Entry 5AXW (X-ray diffraction, 2.70 A resolution); this record covers chains A and D of the 4 polymer chains in the assembly.

Chain A:
Protein: CRISPR-associated endonuclease Cas9
From: Staphylococcus aureus subsp. aureus
Notes: EC 3.1.-.-
UniProtKB: J7RUA5 (J7RUA5_STAAU); residue numbers follow UniProt; this construct covers 1-1053
Amino-acid sequence (1056 residues; numbered -2 to 1053; the number before each row is that of its first residue; numbers below 1 keep their minus sign (Gly-2 is residue -2)):
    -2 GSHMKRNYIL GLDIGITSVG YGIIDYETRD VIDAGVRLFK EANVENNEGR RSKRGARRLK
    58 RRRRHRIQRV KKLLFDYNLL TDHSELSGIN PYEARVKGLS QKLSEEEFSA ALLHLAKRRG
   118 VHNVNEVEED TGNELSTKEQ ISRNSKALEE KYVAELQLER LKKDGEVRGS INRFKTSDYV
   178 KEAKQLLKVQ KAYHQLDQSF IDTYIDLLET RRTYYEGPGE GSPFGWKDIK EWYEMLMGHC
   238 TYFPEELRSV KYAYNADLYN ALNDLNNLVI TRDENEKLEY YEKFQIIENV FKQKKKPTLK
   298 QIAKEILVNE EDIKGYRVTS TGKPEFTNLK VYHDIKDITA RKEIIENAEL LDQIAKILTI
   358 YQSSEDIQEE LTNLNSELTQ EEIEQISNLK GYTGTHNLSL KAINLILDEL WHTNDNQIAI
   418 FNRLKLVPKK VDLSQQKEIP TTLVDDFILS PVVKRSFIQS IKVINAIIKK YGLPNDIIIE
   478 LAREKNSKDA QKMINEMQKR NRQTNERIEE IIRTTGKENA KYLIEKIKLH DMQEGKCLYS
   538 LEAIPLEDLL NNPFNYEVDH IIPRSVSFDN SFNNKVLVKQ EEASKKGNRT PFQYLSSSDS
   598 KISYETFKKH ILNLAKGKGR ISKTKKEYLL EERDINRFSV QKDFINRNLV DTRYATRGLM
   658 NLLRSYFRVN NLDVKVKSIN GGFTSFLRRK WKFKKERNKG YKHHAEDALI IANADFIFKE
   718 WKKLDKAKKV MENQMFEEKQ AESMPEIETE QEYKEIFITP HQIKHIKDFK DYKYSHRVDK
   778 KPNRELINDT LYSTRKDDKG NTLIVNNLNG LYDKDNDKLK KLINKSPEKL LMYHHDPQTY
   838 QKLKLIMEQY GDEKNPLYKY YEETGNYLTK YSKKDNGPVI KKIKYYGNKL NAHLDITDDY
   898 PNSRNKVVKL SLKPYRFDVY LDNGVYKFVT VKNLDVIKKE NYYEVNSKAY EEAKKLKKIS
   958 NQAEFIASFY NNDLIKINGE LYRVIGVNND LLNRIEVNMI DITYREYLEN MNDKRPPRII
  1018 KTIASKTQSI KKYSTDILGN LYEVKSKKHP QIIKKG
Unresolved in the structure: -2 to 2, 734-740, 1053
Differences from the reference sequence: expression tag (-2 to 0); engineered mutation Ala580 (Asn in J7RUA5), Ala946 (Cys in J7RUA5)
Swiss-Prot annotation at these positions:
  - region (PAM substrate-binding): Tyr882 to Ala889, Asn985 to Glu993
  - active site: Asp10 (For RuvC-like nuclease domain), His557 (Proton acceptor for HNH nuclease domain)
  - binding site (Mg(2+)): Asp10, Glu477, Glu481, His701
  - binding site (RNA): Tyr789
  - mutagenesis: Asp10 (D10A: Target DNA not cleaved), Glu477 (E477A: Target DNA not cleaved), His557 (H557A: Target DNA not cleaved), His701 (H701A: Target DNA not cleaved), Asp704 (D704A: Target DNA not cleaved), Thr787 (T787A: 60% target DNA cleaved), Asn985 (N985A: 40% target DNA cleaved), Asn986 (N986A: 75% target DNA cleaved), Arg991 (R991A: 20% target DNA cleaved), Glu993 (E993A: 50% target DNA cleaved), Arg1015 (R1015A: 5% target DNA cleaved)
Metal / ion sites: Na+ site 1: Glu231, Met232, Met234; Na+ site 2: Tyr389, Thr390; Na+ site 3: Leu592, Ser594, Ile599
From the paper describing this entry:
  - binding site for the 8-nt DNA strand (chain D): Asn985, Asn986, Arg991, Arg1015
  - contacts within the chain: Glu993-Arg1015 (salt bridge)
  - mutagenesis - T787A, N985A, N986A, R991A, E993A, R1015A: decreased catalytic activity
  - mutagenesis - D10A, E477A, H557A, N580A, H701A, D704A: abolished catalytic activity
  - mutagenesis - C946A: unchanged catalytic activity

Chain D:
Molecule: 8-nt DNA strand
Sequence (8 nucleotides; each row starts with the number of its first residue):
     1 TTGGGTAG

How chain A and chain D interact:
Pairs across the interface - 26 pairs, chain A then chain D:
  Asn885(A) with DG5(D), phosphate contact; DT6(D), sugar contact
  Lys886(A) with DG5(D), sugar contact; DT6(D), hydrogen bond to the phosphate
  Asn888(A) with DG5(D), phosphate contact
  Ala889(A) with DG4(D), phosphate contact; DG5(D), hydrogen bond to the phosphate
  Ser908(A) with DG3(D), hydrogen bond to the sugar; DG4(D), phosphate contact
  Leu909(A) with DG3(D), hydrogen bond to the phosphate; DG4(D), hydrogen bond to the phosphate
  Lys910(A) with DG3(D), phosphate contact
  Pro911(A) with DG3(D), phosphate contact
  Ile982(A) with DT2(D), phosphate contact
  Asn985(A) with DG3(D), sugar contact; DG4(D), hydrogen bond to the base
  Asn986(A) with DG4(D), sugar contact; DG5(D), phosphate contact
  Leu989(A) with DT6(D), base contact
  Arg991(A) with DG5(D), base contact; DT6(D), hydrogen bond to the base
  Glu993(A) with DT2(D), sugar contact
  Arg1002(A) with DT1(D), phosphate contact
  Arg1015(A) with DT2(D), base contact; DG3(D), hydrogen bond to the base; DG4(D), hydrogen bond to the base
Interface residues without a listed pair, chain A (17 interface residues in all): Val984

In short:
The interface between chain A and chain D involves 17 residues on one side and 6 on the other; the contacts
include 9 hydrogen bonds. Among the polar pairs are Asn985(A)-DG4(D), Arg991(A)-DT6(D) and Arg1015(A)-DG3(D).
The paper reports a binding site for the 8-nt DNA strand (chain D) at Asn985(A), Asn986(A) and Arg991(A) among
others; T787A, N985A and N986A of chain A, among others, reduce catalytic activity; 13 substitutions were
tested in all.
Chain A is CRISPR-associated endonuclease Cas9 (Staphylococcus aureus subsp. aureus) and chain D is an 8-nt
DNA strand; the structure, Crystal structure of Staphylococcus aureus Cas9 in complex with sgRNA and target
DNA (TTGGGT PAM), was determined by X-ray diffraction (same publication as 5CZZ).
